Entry 4QZ3 (X-ray diffraction, 2.80 A resolution); this record covers chains N and a of the 28 polymer chains in the assembly.

[Chain N]
Name: Proteasome subunit beta type-1
From: Saccharomyces cerevisiae
Notes: EC 3.4.25.1
UniProtKB: P38624 (PSB1_YEAST); residues 1-196 here correspond to UniProt positions 20-215 (UniProt number = residue number + 19)
Amino-acid sequence (196 residues; each row starts with the number of its first residue):
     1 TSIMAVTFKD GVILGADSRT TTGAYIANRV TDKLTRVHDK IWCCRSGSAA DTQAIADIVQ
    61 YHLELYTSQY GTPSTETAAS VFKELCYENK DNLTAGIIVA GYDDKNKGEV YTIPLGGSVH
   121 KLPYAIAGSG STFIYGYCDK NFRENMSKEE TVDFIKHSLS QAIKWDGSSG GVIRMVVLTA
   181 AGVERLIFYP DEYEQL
Curated features (UniProtKB/Swiss-Prot):
  - active site: Thr1 (Nucleophile)
Covalent attachments: compound 04C linked to Thr1
Metal / ion sites: Mg2+: Ile163, Ser169
Ligand contacts: 04C (1,2,4-trideoxy-4-methyl-2-{[N-(morpholin-4-ylacetyl)-L-alanyl-O-methyl-L-tyrosyl]amino}-1-phenyl-D-xylitol): Arg19, Thr20, Thr21, Thr22, Thr31, Lys33, Arg45, Ser46, Gly47, Ser48, Ala49, Thr52, Thr94, Ser129, Ser168

[Chain a]
Name: Proteasome subunit beta type-7
From: Saccharomyces cerevisiae
Notes: EC 3.4.25.1
UniProtKB: P30657 (PSB7_YEAST); residues -12 to 233 here correspond to UniProt positions 21-266 (UniProt number = residue number + 33)
Amino-acid sequence (246 residues; numbered -12 to 233; the number before each row is that of its first residue; numbers below 1 keep their minus sign (Thr-12 is residue -12)):
   -12 TQIANAGASP MVNTQQPIVT GTSVISMKYD NGVIIAADNL GSYGSLLRFN GVERLIPVGD
    48 NTVVGISGDI SDMQHIERLL KDLVTENAYD NPLADAEEAL EPSYIFEYLA TVMYQRRSKM
   108 NPLWNAIIVA GVQSNGDQFL RYVNLLGVTY SSPTLATGFG AHMANPLLRK VVDRESDIPK
   168 TTVQVAEEAI VNAMRVLYYR DARSSRNFSL AIIDKNTGLT FKKNLQVENM KWDFAKDIKG
   228 YGTQKI
Not modelled in the structure: -12 to 0

[Chain N / chain a interface]
Contacting residue pairs (60):
  Arg19(N) - Ala189(a)
  Ala24(N) - Phe146(a)
  Ala24(N) - Arg187(a)
  Ala24(N) - Asp188(a)
  Ala24(N) - Ala189(a)  hydrogen bond (backbone-backbone)
  Ala24(N) - Arg190(a)
  Tyr25(N) - Phe146(a)
  Tyr25(N) - Arg187(a)
  Ile26(N) - Tyr186(a)
  Ile26(N) - Arg187(a)  hydrogen bond (backbone-backbone)
  Ile26(N) - Asp188(a)
  Ile26(N) - Ala189(a)
  Ala27(N) - Arg187(a)  hydrogen bond (backbone-side chain)
  Asn28(N) - Arg187(a)
  Arg29(N) - Tyr186(a)
  Arg29(N) - Arg187(a)
  Arg29(N) - Lys218(a)  hydrogen bond (side chain-backbone)
  Arg29(N) - Trp219(a)
  Arg29(N) - Phe221(a)
  Val30(N) - Phe221(a)  hydrophobic
  Val30(N) - Ala222(a)  hydrophobic
  Val30(N) - Ile225(a)
  Asp32(N) - Lys226(a)
  Asp32(N) - Gly227(a)  hydrogen bond (side chain-backbone)
  Asp32(N) - Gln231(a)
  Thr35(N) - Tyr228(a)
  Thr35(N) - Gln231(a)
  Arg36(N) - Gln231(a)  hydrogen bond (backbone-side chain)
  Trp42(N) - Ile233(a)
  Arg45(N) - Tyr228(a)
  Gln53(N) - Tyr228(a)
  Ala56(N) - Tyr228(a)
  Asp57(N) - Tyr228(a)  hydrogen bond
  Phe133(N) - Leu33(a)  hydrophobic
  Lys164(N) - Leu34(a)
  Trp165(N) - Ser32(a)
  Trp165(N) - Leu33(a)
  Trp165(N) - Leu34(a)  hydrogen bond (backbone-backbone)
  Trp165(N) - Arg35(a)
  Asp166(N) - Ser32(a)
  Gly167(N) - Ser32(a)  hydrogen bond (backbone-backbone)
  Gly167(N) - Leu34(a)
  Gly167(N) - Ala189(a)
  Gly167(N) - Arg190(a)
  Gly171(N) - Trp219(a)
  Val172(N) - Trp219(a)  hydrophobic
  Arg174(N) - Ala222(a)  hydrogen bond (side chain-backbone)
  Arg174(N) - Ile225(a)
  Arg185(N) - Lys226(a)
  Arg185(N) - Gln231(a)
  Arg185(N) - Ile233(a)  hydrogen bond (side chain-backbone)
  Ile187(N) - Ala222(a)
  Ile187(N) - Lys223(a)
  Tyr189(N) - Trp219(a)
  Tyr189(N) - Asp220(a)
  Tyr189(N) - Lys223(a)
  Pro190(N) - Trp219(a)
  Asp191(N) - Arg193(a)  salt bridge
  Glu194(N) - Tyr185(a)  hydrogen bond
  Glu194(N) - Arg193(a)  salt bridge
Interface residues without a listed pair, chain N (34 interface residues in all): Thr21, Leu34, Ile163, Ser168
Interface residues without a listed pair, chain a (26 interface residues in all): Met150, Met217

[In short]
34 residues of chain N and 26 residues of chain a are in contact; the contacts include 12 hydrogen bonds and 2
salt bridges. Among the polar pairs are Asp191(N)-Arg193(a), Glu194(N)-Arg193(a) and Ala27(N)-Arg187(a).
Compound 04C is covalently linked to Thr1(N).
Here chain N is Proteasome subunit beta type-1 and chain a is Proteasome subunit beta type-7, both from
Saccharomyces cerevisiae. Entry 4QZ3 (yCP beta5-A49V mutant in complex with the epoxyketone inhibitor ONX
0914) was determined by X-ray diffraction (same publication as 4QUX, 4QUY, 4QV0, 4QV1, 4QV3, 4QV4 and 42
further entries).
